Entry 9IMK (electron microscopy, 4.01 A resolution (low resolution: residue-level contacts below are approximate; hydrogen-bond / salt-bridge calls are withheld)); this record covers chains H and I of the 18 polymer chains in the assembly.

# Chain H
Molecule: RNA-directed RNA polymerase nsp12
From: Severe acute respiratory syndrome coronavirus 2
Notes: EC 2.7.7.48, 2.7.7.50
UniProt: P0DTD1 (R1AB_SARS2); residues 1-932 here correspond to UniProt positions 4393-5324 (UniProt number = residue number + 4392)
Chain sequence (932 residues; numbered 1 to 932; the number before each row is that of its first residue):
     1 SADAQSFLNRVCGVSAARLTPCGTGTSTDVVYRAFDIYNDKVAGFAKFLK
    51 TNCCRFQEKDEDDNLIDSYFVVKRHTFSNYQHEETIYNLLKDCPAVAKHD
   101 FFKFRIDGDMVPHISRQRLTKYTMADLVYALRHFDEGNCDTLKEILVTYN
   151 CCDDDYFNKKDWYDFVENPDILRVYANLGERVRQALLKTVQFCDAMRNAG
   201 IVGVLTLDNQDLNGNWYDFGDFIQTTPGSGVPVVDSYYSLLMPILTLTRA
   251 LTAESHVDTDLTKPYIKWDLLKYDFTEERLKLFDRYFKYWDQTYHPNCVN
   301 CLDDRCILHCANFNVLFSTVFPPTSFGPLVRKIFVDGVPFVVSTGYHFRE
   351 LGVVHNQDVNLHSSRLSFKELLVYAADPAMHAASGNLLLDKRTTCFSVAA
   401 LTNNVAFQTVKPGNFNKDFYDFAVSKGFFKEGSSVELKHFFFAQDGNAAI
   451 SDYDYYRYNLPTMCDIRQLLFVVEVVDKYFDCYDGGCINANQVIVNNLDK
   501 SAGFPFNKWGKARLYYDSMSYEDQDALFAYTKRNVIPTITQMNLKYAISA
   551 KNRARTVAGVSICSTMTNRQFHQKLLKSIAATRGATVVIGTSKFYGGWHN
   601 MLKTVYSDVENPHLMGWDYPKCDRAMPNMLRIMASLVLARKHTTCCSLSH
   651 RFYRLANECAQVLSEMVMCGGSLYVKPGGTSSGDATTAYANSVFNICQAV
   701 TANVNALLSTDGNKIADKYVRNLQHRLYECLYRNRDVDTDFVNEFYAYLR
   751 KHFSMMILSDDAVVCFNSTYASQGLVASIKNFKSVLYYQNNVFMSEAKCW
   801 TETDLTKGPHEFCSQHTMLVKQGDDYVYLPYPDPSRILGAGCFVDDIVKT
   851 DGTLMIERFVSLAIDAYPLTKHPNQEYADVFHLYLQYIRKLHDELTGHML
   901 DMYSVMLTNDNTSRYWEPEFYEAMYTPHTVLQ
Not modelled in the structure: 1-3, 930-932
Curated features (UniProtKB/Swiss-Prot):
  - region: K545 to R555 (Interaction with RMP Remdesivir), T582 to P620 (RdRp Palm N-ter)
  - active site: S759, D760, D761
  - binding site (Mn(2+)): N209, D218
  - binding site (Zn(2+)): H295, C301, C306, C310, C487, H642, C645, C646
  - site: Q932 (Cleavage)
Bound ions: Zn2+ site 1: H295, C301, C306, C310; Zn2+ site 2: C487, H642, C645, C646

# Chain I
Molecule: Non-structural protein 8
From: Severe acute respiratory syndrome coronavirus 2
UniProt: P0DTD1 (R1AB_SARS2); residues 1-198 here correspond to UniProt positions 3943-4140 (UniProt number = residue number + 3942)
Chain sequence (198 residues; each row starts with the number of its first residue):
     1 AIASEFSSLPSYAAFATAQEAYEQAVANGDSEVVLKKLKKSLNVAKSEFD
    51 RDAAMQRKLEKMADQAMTQMYKQARSEDKRAKVTSAMQTMLFTMLRKLDN
   101 DALNNIINNARDGCVPLNIIPLTTAAKLMVVIPDYNTYKNTCDGTTFTYA
   151 SALWEIQQVVDADSKIVQLSEISMDNSPNLAWPLIVTALRANSAVKLQ
Not modelled in the structure: 1-5, 193-198
Curated features (UniProtKB/Swiss-Prot):
  - site: Q198 (Cleavage)

# Interface between chain H and chain I
Pairs across the interface (76; chain H residue first):
  L270(H) - I119(I)
  L271(H) - I106(I)
  L271(H) - V115(I)
  L271(H) - I119(I)
  Y273(H) - R111(I)
  Y273(H) - P116(I)
  T324(H) - P116(I)
  T324(H) - N118(I)
  S325(H) - P116(I)
  F326(H) - N118(I)
  P328(H) - P116(I)
  P328(H) - L117(I)
  V330(H) - G113(I)
  V330(H) - C114(I)
  V330(H) - V115(I)
  V330(H) - L117(I)
  R331(H) - C114(I)
  K332(H) - I107(I)
  P339(H) - L95(I)
  F340(H) - L95(I)
  V341(H) - L103(I)
  F368(H) - V83(I)
  F368(H) - T84(I)
  L371(H) - M87(I)
  L371(H) - Q88(I)
  L371(H) - L91(I)
  L372(H) - M87(I)
  Y374(H) - L91(I)
  A375(H) - M87(I)
  P378(H) - L117(I)
  A379(H) - L117(I)
  M380(H) - L91(I)
  M380(H) - M94(I)
  H381(H) - M94(I)
  A382(H) - L117(I)
  A383(H) - L98(I)
  A383(H) - I120(I)
  S384(H) - M94(I)
  S384(H) - K97(I)
  G385(H) - A125(I)
  N386(H) - A125(I)
  N386(H) - K127(I)
  N386(H) - M129(I)
  L387(H) - P121(I)
  L387(H) - L122(I)
  L387(H) - A125(I)
  L387(H) - K127(I)
  L387(H) - L128(I)
  L387(H) - M129(I)
  L388(H) - M129(I)
  L389(H) - M129(I)
  L389(H) - V130(I)
  L389(H) - V131(I)
  L389(H) - Y149(I)
  D390(H) - V131(I)
  K391(H) - V131(I)
  K391(H) - P133(I)
  K391(H) - T137(I)
  K391(H) - T141(I)
  R392(H) - V131(I)
  F396(H) - N118(I)
  V398(H) - N118(I)
  V398(H) - P121(I)
  A400(H) - M129(I)
  T402(H) - M129(I)
  N403(H) - M129(I)
  N404(H) - S164(I)
  F407(H) - A162(I)
  F407(H) - P183(I)
  F506(H) - M87(I)
  W509(H) - M87(I)
  W509(H) - M90(I)
  L514(H) - K79(I)
  L514(H) - V83(I)
  D517(H) - S76(I)
  S518(H) - R80(I)
Other interface residues (no listed pair), chain H (54 interface residues in all): L329, V338, T344, H355, A399, V405, N447, M666, V675
Other interface residues (no listed pair), chain I (46 interface residues in all): A86, F92, N104, N109, A110, I185

# Overview
The interface between chain H and chain I involves 54 residues on one side and 46 on the other. UniProt lists
3 active-site residues, Mn2+-binding residues N209(H) and D218(H) and 8 Zn2+-binding residues on chain H.
Chain H is RNA-directed RNA polymerase nsp12 and chain I is Non-structural protein 8, both from Severe acute
respiratory syndrome coronavirus 2; the structure, SARS-CoV-2 Replication-Transcription Complex has a dimer
architecture (dRTC) in post-capping state, was determined by electron microscopy (same publication as 9IMM and
8XCH).
